2A74 - chains A and B of the 3 polymer chains in the assembly; structure by X-ray diffraction, 2.40 A resolution.

Chain A:
Name: Complement Component C3c
From: Homo sapiens
Reference sequence: P01024 (CO3_HUMAN); residues 1-643 here correspond to UniProt positions 23-665 (UniProt number = residue number + 22)
Amino-acid sequence (643 residues; row label = number of the first residue in the row):
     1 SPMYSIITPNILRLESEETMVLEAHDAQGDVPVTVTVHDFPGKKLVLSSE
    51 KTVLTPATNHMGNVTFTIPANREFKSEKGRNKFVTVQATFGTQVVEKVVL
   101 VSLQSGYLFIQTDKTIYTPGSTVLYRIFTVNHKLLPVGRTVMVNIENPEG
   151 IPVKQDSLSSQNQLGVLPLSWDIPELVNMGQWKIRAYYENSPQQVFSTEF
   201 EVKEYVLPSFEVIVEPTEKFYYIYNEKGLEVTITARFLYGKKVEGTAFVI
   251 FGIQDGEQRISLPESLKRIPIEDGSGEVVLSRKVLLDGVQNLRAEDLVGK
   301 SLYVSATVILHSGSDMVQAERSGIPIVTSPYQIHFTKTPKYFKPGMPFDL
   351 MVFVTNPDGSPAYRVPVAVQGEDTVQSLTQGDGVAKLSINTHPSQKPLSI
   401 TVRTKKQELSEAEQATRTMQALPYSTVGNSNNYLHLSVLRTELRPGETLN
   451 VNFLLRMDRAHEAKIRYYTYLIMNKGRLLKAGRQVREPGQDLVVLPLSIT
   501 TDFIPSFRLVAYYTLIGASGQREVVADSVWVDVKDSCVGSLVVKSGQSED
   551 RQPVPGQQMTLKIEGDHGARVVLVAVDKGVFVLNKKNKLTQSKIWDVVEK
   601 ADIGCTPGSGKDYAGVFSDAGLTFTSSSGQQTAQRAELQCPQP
Not modelled in the structure: 71-79, 290-292, 643
Disulfides: Cys605-Cys640
UniProt features mapped onto this chain:
  - site: Ser519, Gly520 (Microbial infection: Cleavage)
  - modified residue (Phosphoserine): Ser16, Ser48, Ser275, Ser281
  - glycosylation: Asn63 (N-linked (GlcNAc...) asparagine)

Chain B:
Name: Complement Component C3c
From: Homo sapiens
Reference sequence: P01024 (CO3_HUMAN); residues 727-914 here correspond to UniProt positions 749-936 (UniProt number = residue number + 22)
Amino-acid sequence (188 residues; numbered 727 to 914; the number before each row is that of its first residue):
   727 SNLDEDIIAEENIVSRSEFPESWLWNVEDLKEPPKNGISTKLMNIFLKDS
   777 ITTWEILAVSMSDKKGICVADPFEVTVMQDFFIDLRLPYSVVRNEQVEIR
   827 AVLYNYRQNQELKVRVELLHNPAFCSLATTKRRHQQTVTIPPKSSLSVPY
   877 VIVPLKTGLQEVEVKAAVYHHFISDGVRKSLKVVPEGI
Not modelled in the structure: 727-729, 913-914
Reported in the primary citation:
  - conformationally variable residues: Ser727 to Glu744

Chain A / chain B interface:
Cross-chain cystine bridges: Cys537(A)-Cys794(B)
Contacting residue pairs (184; chain A residue first):
  Gln111(A) - Leu783(B)
  Asp113(A) - Ser748(B)  hydrogen bond
  Asp113(A) - Trp751(B)
  Lys114(A) - Glu747(B)  salt bridge
  Lys114(A) - Ser748(B)
  Thr118(A) - Tyr815(B)
  Pro119(A) - Tyr815(B)
  Pro119(A) - Lys908(B)  hydrogen bond (backbone-side chain)
  Leu124(A) - Trp751(B)
  Tyr125(A) - Trp751(B)
  Arg126(A) - Trp751(B)
  Arg126(A) - Asn752(B)
  Phe128(A) - Val785(B)  hydrophobic
  Phe128(A) - Met787(B)  hydrophobic
  Phe128(A) - Ile793(B)  hydrophobic
  Val130(A) - Met787(B)  hydrophobic
  Leu134(A) - Gly792(B)
  Leu134(A) - Ile793(B)
  Leu135(A) - Ser788(B)
  Leu135(A) - Asp789(B)
  Leu135(A) - Lys790(B)
  Leu135(A) - Gly792(B)
  Pro136(A) - Met787(B)  hydrophobic
  Pro136(A) - Ser788(B)
  Pro136(A) - Asp789(B)
  Leu164(A) - Met787(B)
  Gly165(A) - Met787(B)
  Glu175(A) - Lys908(B)  salt bridge
  Glu204(A) - Tyr815(B)
  Tyr205(A) - Glu747(B)  hydrogen bond
  Tyr205(A) - Tyr815(B)
  Val206(A) - Leu813(B)
  Val206(A) - Pro814(B)
  Val206(A) - Tyr815(B)
  Leu207(A) - Glu747(B)
  Leu207(A) - Arg812(B)  hydrogen bond (backbone-side chain)
  Ser209(A) - Asp810(B)
  Ser209(A) - Arg812(B)
  Phe237(A) - Tyr830(B)
  Phe237(A) - Tyr832(B)
  Leu238(A) - Thr778(B)
  Leu238(A) - Thr779(B)  hydrogen bond (backbone-side chain)
  Tyr239(A) - Ile777(B)
  Tyr239(A) - Thr802(B)
  Tyr239(A) - Met804(B)  hydrophobic
  Tyr239(A) - Phe808(B)
  Tyr239(A) - Tyr830(B)
  Tyr239(A) - Tyr832(B)  hydrogen bond
  Lys241(A) - Tyr832(B)
  Leu310(A) - Tyr830(B)
  Ser312(A) - Arg826(B)
  Ser312(A) - Ser873(B)
  Ser314(A) - Arg812(B)
  Ser314(A) - Arg826(B)
  Ser314(A) - Val828(B)
  Ser314(A) - Ser873(B)  hydrogen bond
  Asp315(A) - Arg812(B)  salt bridge
  Cys537(A) - Cys794(B)  disulfide
  Val538(A) - Lys791(B)
  Gly539(A) - Lys791(B)
  Ser540(A) - Ile764(B)
  Leu541(A) - Ala784(B)  hydrophobic
  Leu541(A) - Val785(B)
  Leu541(A) - Ser786(B)
  Leu541(A) - Cys794(B)
  Leu541(A) - Ala796(B)
  Val543(A) - Ile782(B)  hydrophobic
  Val543(A) - Ala784(B)  hydrophobic
  Val543(A) - Phe799(B)
  Lys544(A) - Phe799(B)
  Ser545(A) - Phe799(B)
  Gln552(A) - Thr802(B)
  Gln552(A) - Met804(B)
  Pro553(A) - Leu773(B)  hydrophobic
  Pro553(A) - Val801(B)  hydrophobic
  Pro553(A) - Thr802(B)
  Pro553(A) - Val803(B)
  Pro553(A) - Met804(B)  hydrogen bond (backbone-backbone)
  Val554(A) - Val803(B)
  Val554(A) - Met804(B)
  Pro555(A) - Arg742(B)
  Pro555(A) - Lys774(B)
  Pro555(A) - Asp775(B)
  Pro555(A) - Ile777(B)  hydrophobic
  Pro555(A) - Val803(B)
  Pro555(A) - Met804(B)
  Pro555(A) - Gln805(B)
  Gly556(A) - Leu773(B)  hydrogen bond (backbone-backbone)
  Gly556(A) - Lys774(B)  hydrogen bond (backbone-backbone)
  Gln557(A) - Ile771(B)
  Gln557(A) - Phe772(B)
  Gln557(A) - Leu773(B)  hydrogen bond (backbone-backbone)
  Gln558(A) - Asn770(B)  hydrogen bond
  Gln558(A) - Ile771(B)
  Gln558(A) - Phe772(B)
  Met559(A) - Met769(B)
  Met559(A) - Asn770(B)  hydrogen bond (backbone-side chain)
  Met559(A) - Ile771(B)  hydrogen bond (backbone-backbone)
  Met559(A) - Val801(B)  hydrophobic
  Thr560(A) - Leu768(B)
  Thr560(A) - Met769(B)
  Leu561(A) - Lys767(B)
  Leu561(A) - Leu768(B)
  Leu561(A) - Met769(B)  hydrogen bond (backbone-backbone)
  Leu561(A) - Phe799(B)  hydrophobic
  Lys562(A) - Thr766(B)
  Lys562(A) - Lys767(B)
  Ile563(A) - Leu756(B)
  Ile563(A) - Ser765(B)
  Ile563(A) - Thr766(B)
  Ile563(A) - Lys767(B)  hydrogen bond (backbone-backbone)
  Ile563(A) - Met769(B)  hydrophobic
  Glu564(A) - Ser765(B)
  Glu564(A) - Thr766(B)
  Gly565(A) - Leu756(B)
  Gly565(A) - Ile764(B)
  Gly565(A) - Ser765(B)  hydrogen bond (backbone-backbone)
  Asp566(A) - Leu756(B)
  Asp566(A) - Gly763(B)
  Asp566(A) - Lys791(B)
  His567(A) - Leu756(B)  hydrogen bond (side chain-backbone)
  His567(A) - Lys757(B)
  His567(A) - Glu758(B)
  His567(A) - Pro760(B)
  His567(A) - Gly763(B)  hydrogen bond (backbone-backbone)
  His567(A) - Ser765(B)  hydrogen bond
  Gly568(A) - Leu756(B)  hydrogen bond (backbone-backbone)
  Ala569(A) - Glu754(B)
  Ala569(A) - Asp755(B)
  Ala569(A) - Leu756(B)  hydrogen bond (backbone-backbone)
  Ala569(A) - Met787(B)
  Ala569(A) - Ser788(B)
  Arg570(A) - Val753(B)
  Arg570(A) - Glu754(B)
  Arg570(A) - Asp755(B)  salt bridge
  Arg570(A) - Val785(B)
  Arg570(A) - Ser786(B)
  Arg570(A) - Met787(B)  hydrogen bond (backbone-backbone)
  Val571(A) - Asn752(B)
  Val571(A) - Val753(B)
  Val571(A) - Glu754(B)  hydrogen bond (backbone-backbone)
  Val571(A) - Leu756(B)  hydrophobic
  Val571(A) - Val785(B)
  Val571(A) - Ser786(B)
  Val572(A) - Asn752(B)
  Val572(A) - Val753(B)  hydrophobic
  Val572(A) - Leu783(B)
  Val572(A) - Ala784(B)
  Val572(A) - Val785(B)  hydrogen bond (backbone-backbone)
  Leu573(A) - Leu750(B)
  Leu573(A) - Trp751(B)
  Leu573(A) - Asn752(B)  hydrogen bond (backbone-backbone)
  Leu573(A) - Met769(B)  hydrophobic
  Leu573(A) - Leu783(B)
  Leu573(A) - Ala784(B)  hydrophobic
  Val574(A) - Trp749(B)
  Val574(A) - Leu750(B)  hydrogen bond (backbone-backbone)
  Val574(A) - Trp751(B)  hydrophobic
  Val574(A) - Glu781(B)
  Val574(A) - Ile782(B)
  Val574(A) - Leu783(B)  hydrogen bond (backbone-backbone)
  Ala575(A) - Ser748(B)
  Ala575(A) - Trp749(B)  hydrogen bond (backbone-backbone)
  Ala575(A) - Leu750(B)
  Ala575(A) - Glu781(B)
  Ala575(A) - Ile782(B)  hydrophobic
  Val576(A) - Glu747(B)
  Val576(A) - Trp780(B)
  Val576(A) - Glu781(B)  hydrogen bond (backbone-backbone)
  Asp577(A) - Glu747(B)  hydrogen bond (backbone-backbone)
  Asp577(A) - Thr778(B)  hydrogen bond
  Asp577(A) - Thr779(B)
  Asp577(A) - Trp780(B)
  Lys578(A) - Thr779(B)  hydrogen bond (backbone-backbone)
  Lys578(A) - Glu781(B)
  Lys578(A) - Glu800(B)  salt bridge
  Val580(A) - Glu747(B)
  Phe581(A) - Glu781(B)
  Lys588(A) - Glu781(B)  salt bridge
  Leu589(A) - Val795(B)
  Gln591(A) - Ile793(B)  hydrogen bond (side chain-backbone)
  Gln591(A) - Cys794(B)
  Gln591(A) - Val795(B)  hydrogen bond (side chain-backbone)
  Ile594(A) - Val795(B)  hydrophobic
Interface residues without a listed pair, chain A (76 interface residues in all): Phe109, Thr112, Thr129, Val166, Pro208, Thr590
Interface residues without a listed pair, chain B (67 interface residues in all): Ser776

In short:
The interface between chain A and chain B involves 76 residues on one side and 67 on the other, with 1
disulfide bond, 35 hydrogen bonds and 6 salt bridges. Polar pairs include Lys114(A)-Glu747(B),
Glu175(A)-Lys908(B) and Asp315(A)-Arg812(B). The paper reports conformational variability at Ser727(B).
Here chain A is Complement Component C3c and chain B is Complement Component C3c, both from Homo sapiens.
Entry 2A74 (Human Complement Component C3c) was determined by X-ray diffraction (same publication as 2A73).
